Entry 4HP0 (X-ray diffraction, 1.19 A resolution); this record covers chain A.

== Chain A ==
Molecule: Lysozyme C
Source organism: Gallus gallus
Notes: EC 3.2.1.17
UniProtKB: P00698 (LYSC_CHICK); residues 1-129 here correspond to UniProt positions 19-147 (UniProt number = residue number + 18)
Amino-acid sequence (129 residues; row label = number of the first residue in the row):
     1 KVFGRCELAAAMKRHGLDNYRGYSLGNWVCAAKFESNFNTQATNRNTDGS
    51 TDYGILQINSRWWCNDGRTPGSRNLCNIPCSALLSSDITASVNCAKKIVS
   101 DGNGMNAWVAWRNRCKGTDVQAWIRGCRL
Unresolved in the structure: 129
Cystine bridges: Cys-6/Cys-127, Cys-30/Cys-115, Cys-64/Cys-80, Cys-76/Cys-94

== Overview ==
Chain A is Lysozyme C (Gallus gallus); the structure, Crystal Structure of Hen Egg White Lysozyme in complex
with GN3-M, was determined by X-ray diffraction (same publication as 4HPI).
